PDB entry 5LLI | X-ray diffraction, 2.40 A resolution | chains A and B of the 3 polymer chains in the assembly

[Chain A]
Name: Transcription elongation factor B polypeptide 2
Organism: Homo sapiens
Reference sequence: Q15370 (ELOB_HUMAN); residue numbers follow UniProt; this construct covers 1-104
Amino-acid sequence (104 residues; numbered 1 to 104; the number before each row is that of its first residue):
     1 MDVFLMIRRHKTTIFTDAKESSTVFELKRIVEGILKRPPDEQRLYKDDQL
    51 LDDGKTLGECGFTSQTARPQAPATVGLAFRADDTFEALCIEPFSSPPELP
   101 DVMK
Modified / non-standard residues: C60 (S-(dimethylarsenic)cysteine; CAS); C89 (S-(dimethylarsenic)cysteine; CAS)
Curated features (UniProtKB/Swiss-Prot):
  - modified residue: M1 (N-acetylmethionine), T84 (Phosphothreonine)

[Chain B]
Name: Transcription elongation factor B polypeptide 1
Organism: Homo sapiens
Reference sequence: Q15369 (ELOC_HUMAN); numbering as in UniProt (aligned over 17-112)
Amino-acid sequence (97 residues; numbered 16 to 112; the number before each row is that of its first residue):
    16 MMYVKLISSDGHEFIVKREHALTSGTIKAMLSGPGQFAENETNEVNFREI
    66 PSHVLSKVCMYFTYKVRYTNSSTEIPEFPIAPEIALELLMAANFLDC
Unresolved in the structure: 48-57
Differences from the reference sequence: initiating methionine (16)

[Interface between chain A and chain B]
Pairs across the interface (48):
  F4(A) - T78(B)
  R8(A) - H27(B)
  K11(A) - D25(B)  hydrogen bond (side chain-backbone)
  K11(A) - G26(B)
  K11(A) - H27(B)
  K11(A) - E28(B)  hydrogen bond (backbone-backbone)
  T12(A) - E28(B)
  T13(A) - E28(B)  hydrogen bond (backbone-backbone)
  T13(A) - F29(B)
  T13(A) - I30(B)  hydrogen bond (backbone-backbone)
  I14(A) - I30(B)
  F15(A) - F29(B)  hydrophobic
  F15(A) - I30(B)  hydrogen bond (backbone-backbone)
  F15(A) - V31(B)  hydrophobic
  F15(A) - S71(B)
  F15(A) - C74(B)  hydrophobic
  F15(A) - M75(B)  hydrophobic
  T16(A) - Y18(B)
  T16(A) - K32(B)
  D17(A) - K32(B)  salt bridge
  I34(A) - Y18(B)  hydrophobic
  I34(A) - I30(B)  hydrophobic
  L35(A) - I30(B)  hydrophobic
  P69(A) - M75(B)
  P69(A) - T78(B)
  P69(A) - R82(B)
  Q70(A) - M75(B)
  Q70(A) - Y79(B)
  Q70(A) - P91(B)
  Q70(A) - F93(B)
  Q70(A) - P94(B)
  P72(A) - M75(B)
  E91(A) - H27(B)
  P92(A) - H27(B)  hydrogen bond (backbone-side chain)
  F93(A) - H27(B)
  F93(A) - F29(B)  hydrophobic
  F93(A) - S67(B)
  F93(A) - S71(B)
  S94(A) - D25(B)
  S94(A) - P66(B)
  S94(A) - S67(B)  hydrogen bond (backbone-side chain)
  S94(A) - H68(B)  hydrogen bond
  S95(A) - H68(B)
  P96(A) - H68(B)
  P96(A) - E98(B)
  P97(A) - E102(B)
  L99(A) - P97(B)
  M103(A) - P97(B)
Also at the interface, not in a pair above, chain A (25 interface residues in all): M6, H10
Also at the interface, not in a pair above, chain B (27 interface residues in all): Y83, I99, L101

[In short]
The interface between chain A and chain B involves 25 residues on one side and 27 on the other, with 8
hydrogen bonds and 1 salt bridge. Polar pairs include D17(A)-K32(B), K11(A)-D25(B) and P92(A)-H27(B).
Chain A is Transcription elongation factor B polypeptide 2 and chain B is Transcription elongation factor B
polypeptide 1, both from Homo sapiens; the structure, pVHL:EloB:EloC in complex with VH298, was determined by
X-ray diffraction.
